PDB entry 7FFW | X-ray diffraction, 1.60 A resolution | chain A

== Chain A ==
Name: Maltodextrin-binding protein
Organism: Salmonella enterica
UniProtKB: A0A0W3SG76 (A0A0W3SG76_SALER); residues 1-370 here correspond to UniProt positions 27-396 (UniProt number = residue number + 26)
Amino-acid sequence (370 residues; row label = number of the first residue in the row):
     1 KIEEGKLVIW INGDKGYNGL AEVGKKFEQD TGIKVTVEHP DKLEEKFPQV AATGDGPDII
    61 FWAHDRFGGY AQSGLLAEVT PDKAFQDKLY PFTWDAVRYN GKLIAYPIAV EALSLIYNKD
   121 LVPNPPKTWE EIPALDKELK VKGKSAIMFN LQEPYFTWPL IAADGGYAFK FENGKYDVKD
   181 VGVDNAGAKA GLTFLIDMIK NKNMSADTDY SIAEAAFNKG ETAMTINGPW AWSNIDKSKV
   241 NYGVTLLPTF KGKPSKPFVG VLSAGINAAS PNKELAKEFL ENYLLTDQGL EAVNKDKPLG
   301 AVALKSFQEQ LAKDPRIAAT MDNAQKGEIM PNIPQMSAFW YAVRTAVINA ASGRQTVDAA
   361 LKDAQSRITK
Disordered / not traced: 1-2
Residues lining bound ligands: methoxyethane (2ME): Tyr90, Phe92, Ala301, Val302, Gln308, Met321

== In short ==
Ligands of chain A: methoxyethane.
Chain A is Maltodextrin-binding protein (Salmonella enterica); the structure, The crystal structure of a
domain-swapped dimeric maltodextrin-binding protein MalE from Salmonella enterica, was determined by X-ray
diffraction together with 7FFT from the same study.
